PDB entry 5W5Y | electron microscopy, 3.80 A resolution | chains P and T of the 20 polymer chains in the assembly

Chain P:
Molecule: RNA polymerase I-specific transcription initiation factor RRN7
From: Saccharomyces cerevisiae (strain ATCC 204508 / S288c)
Reference sequence: P40992 (RRN7_YEAST); residues 1-514 here = UniProt positions 1-514
Chain sequence (514 residues; row label = number of the first residue in the row):
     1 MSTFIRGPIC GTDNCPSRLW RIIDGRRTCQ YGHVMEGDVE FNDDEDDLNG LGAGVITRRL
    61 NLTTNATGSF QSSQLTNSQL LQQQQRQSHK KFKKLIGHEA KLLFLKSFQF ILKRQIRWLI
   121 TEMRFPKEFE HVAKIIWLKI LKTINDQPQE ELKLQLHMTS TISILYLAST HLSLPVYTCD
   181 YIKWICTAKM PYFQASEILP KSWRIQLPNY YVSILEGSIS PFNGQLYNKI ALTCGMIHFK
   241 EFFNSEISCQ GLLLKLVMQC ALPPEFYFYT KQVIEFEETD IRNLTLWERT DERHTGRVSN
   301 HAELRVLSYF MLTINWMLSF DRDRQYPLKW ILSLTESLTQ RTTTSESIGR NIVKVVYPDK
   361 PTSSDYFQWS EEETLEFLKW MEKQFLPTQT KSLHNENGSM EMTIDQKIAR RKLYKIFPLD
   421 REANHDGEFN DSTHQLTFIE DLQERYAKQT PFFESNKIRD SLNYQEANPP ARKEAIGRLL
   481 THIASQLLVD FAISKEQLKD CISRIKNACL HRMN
Disordered / not traced: 1-93, 391-398, 423-430, 432, 454-468, 513-514
Covalent attachments: covalent link Leu95-Ala100, Asn223-Ala492; covalent link Asn145-Pro148; covalent link Ser169-Leu172, Tyr177-Leu226; covalent link Thr178-Phe491, Met381-Phe385; covalent link Pro200-Ser202, Thr343-Ser347; covalent link Asn209-Tyr211; covalent link Trp287-Asn300; covalent link Thr344-Thr437; covalent link Leu488-Ile493
UniProt features mapped onto this chain:
  - zinc finger: Thr3 to Glu36 (RRN7-type)
  - region: Gly37 to Ala66 (B-reader), Thr67 to Lys101 (B-linker)
  - binding site (Zn(2+)): Cys10, Cys15, Cys29, His33
  - mutagenesis: Cys29 (C29A: Impaired binding to Pol I), His33 (H33S: Impaired binding to Pol I)

Chain T:
Molecule: template strand DNA
Sequence (54 nucleotides; row label = number of the first residue in the row):
     1 TGTCTTCAAC TGCTTTCGCA TGAAGTACCT CCCAACTACT TTTCCTCACA CTTG

Interface between chain P and chain T:
Pairs across the interface (18):
  Leu152(P) - DC44(T)  phosphate contact
  Leu152(P) - DC45(T)  phosphate contact
  Lys153(P) - DC45(T)  phosphate contact
  Leu154(P) - DC45(T)  phosphate contact
  Gln155(P) - DC44(T)  hydrogen bond to the phosphate
  Gln155(P) - DC45(T)  hydrogen bond to the phosphate
  Leu156(P) - DC45(T)  phosphate contact
  His157(P) - DC45(T)  phosphate contact
  His157(P) - DT46(T)  phosphate contact
  Tyr210(P) - DT43(T)  phosphate contact
  Tyr210(P) - DC44(T)  phosphate contact
  Gln225(P) - DT46(T)  hydrogen bond to the phosphate
  Gln225(P) - DC47(T)  hydrogen bond to the phosphate
  Asn228(P) - DC47(T)  hydrogen bond to the phosphate
  Lys229(P) - DT46(T)  salt bridge to the phosphate
  His294(P) - DA48(T)  hydrogen bond to the base
  His294(P) - DC49(T)  hydrogen bond to the base
  Thr295(P) - DC47(T)  phosphate contact
Other interface residues (no listed pair), chain P (15 interface residues in all): Ile214, Arg293, Arg297

In short:
The interface between chain P and chain T involves 15 residues on one side and 7 on the other, with 7 hydrogen
bonds and 1 salt bridge. Polar contacts include His294(P)-DA48(T), His294(P)-DC49(T) and Gln155(P)-DC44(T).
Chain P is RNA polymerase I-specific transcription initiation factor RRN7 (Saccharomyces cerevisiae (strain
ATCC 204508 / S288c)) and chain T is template strand DNA; the structure, RNA polymerase I Initial Transcribing
Complex, was determined by electron microscopy together with 5W65, 5W64 and 5W66 from the same study.
